6OMC - chains E and I of the 13 polymer chains in the assembly; structure by electron microscopy, 3.80 A resolution.

# Chain E (and I)
Molecule: Major capsid protein
From: Escherichia phage T5
Notes: chain I of this document is another copy of the same molecule, construct and numbering; everything in this record applies to it too
Reference sequence: Q6QGD8 (CAPSD_BPT5); residues 160-458 here = UniProt positions 160-458
Chain sequence (299 residues; each row starts with the number of its first residue):
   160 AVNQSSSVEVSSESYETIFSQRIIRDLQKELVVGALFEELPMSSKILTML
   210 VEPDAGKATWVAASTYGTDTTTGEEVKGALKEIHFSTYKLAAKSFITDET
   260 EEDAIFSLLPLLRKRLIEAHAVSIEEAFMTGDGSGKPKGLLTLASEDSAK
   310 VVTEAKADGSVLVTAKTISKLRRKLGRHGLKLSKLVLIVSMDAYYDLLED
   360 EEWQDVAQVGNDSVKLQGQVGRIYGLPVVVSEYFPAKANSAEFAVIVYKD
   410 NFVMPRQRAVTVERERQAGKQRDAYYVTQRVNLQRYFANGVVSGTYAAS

# Interface between chain E and chain I
Residue-residue contacts (33; chain E residue first):
  Ser164(E) with Lys236(I), hydrogen bond (backbone-side chain)
  Ser165(E) with Lys236(I), hydrogen bond
  Ser166(E) with Glu233(I), hydrogen bond
  Val167(E) with Glu233(I); Glu234(I); Lys236(I)
  Glu168(E) with Lys236(I)
  Val169(E) with Gly237(I); Leu239(I), hydrophobic
  Ser170(E) with Lys236(I), hydrogen bond; Leu239(I)
  Glu172(E) with Leu239(I); Lys240(I); Glu241(I)
  Tyr174(E) with Thr207(I); Glu241(I)
  Asp257(E) with Arg417(I)
  Glu258(E) with Lys248(I), salt bridge; Arg439(I), hydrogen bond (backbone-side chain)
  Glu261(E) with Gln416(I); Arg417(I), salt bridge; Arg439(I), salt bridge
  Asp262(E) with Ser203(I), hydrogen bond (backbone-side chain); Lys204(I); Arg439(I), salt bridge
  Arg425(E) with Glu422(I), salt bridge
  Gln426(E) with Gln426(I)
  Ala427(E) with Glu424(I); Gln426(I); Arg431(I)
  Gln430(E) with Lys248(I); Ala250(I); Thr437(I)
Other interface residues (no listed pair), chain E (20 interface residues in all): Ser171, Ser173, Ala263
Other interface residues (no listed pair), chain I (24 interface residues in all): Ser202, Ala238, Arg423, Ala427

# Summary
The interface between chain E and chain I involves 20 residues on one side and 24 on the other; the contacts
include 6 hydrogen bonds and 5 salt bridges. Among the polar pairs are Glu258(E)-Lys248(I),
Glu261(E)-Arg417(I) and Glu261(E)-Arg439(I).
Chain E and chain I are both Major capsid protein (Escherichia phage T5); the structure, capsid of T5 virion,
was determined by electron microscopy together with 6OKB and 6OMA from the same study.
